Entry 8U0N (X-ray diffraction, 2.50 A resolution); this record covers chains A and B.

[Chain A (and B)]
Name: Isopentenyl phosphate kinase
Source organism: Thermococcus paralvinellae
Notes: chain B of this document is another copy of the same molecule, construct and numbering; everything in this record applies to it too
Reference sequence: W0I5G2 (W0I5G2_9EURY); residue numbers follow UniProt; this construct covers 1-266
Chain sequence (286 residues; row label = number of the first residue in the row; numbers below 1 keep their minus sign (Met-19 is residue -19)):
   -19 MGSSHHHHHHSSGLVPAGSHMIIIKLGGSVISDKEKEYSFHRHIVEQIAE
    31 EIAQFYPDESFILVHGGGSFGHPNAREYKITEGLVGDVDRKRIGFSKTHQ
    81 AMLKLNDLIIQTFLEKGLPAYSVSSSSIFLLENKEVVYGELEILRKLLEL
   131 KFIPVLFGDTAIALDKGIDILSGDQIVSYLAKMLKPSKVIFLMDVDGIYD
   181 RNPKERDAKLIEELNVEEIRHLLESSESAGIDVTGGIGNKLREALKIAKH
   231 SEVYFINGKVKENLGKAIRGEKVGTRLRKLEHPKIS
Disordered / not traced: -19 to -1, 14-19, 206-216, 262-266 (chain B: -19 to -1, 13-19, 49-51, 206-216, 262-266)
Construct notes: expression tag (-19 to 0)
Residues lining bound ligands:
  - ADP (adenosine-5'-diphosphate): Lys5, Gly7, Gly8, Ser9, Met173, Val175, Gly177, Ile178, Tyr179, Asp180, Arg181, Asn182, Pro183, Leu202, Ile217, Lys220
  - 2-cyclopentylideneethyl dihydrogen phosphate (U69): Lys5, Gly8, His45, Gly46, Gly47, Gly51, His52, Ala55, Thr78, Met82, Gly138, Asp139, Ile150, Leu151, Ser152, Gly153, Asp154

[How chain A and chain B interact]
Residue-residue contacts (81; chain A residue first):
  Tyr36(A) with Arg72(B)
  Arg72(A) with Tyr36(B); Pro99(B); Leu130(B), hydrogen bond (side chain-backbone); Lys131(B); Phe132(B)
  Ile73(A) with Leu94(B), hydrophobic; Gly97(B); Leu98(B)
  Phe75(A) with Tyr101(B), hydrophobic; Phe132(B), hydrophobic
  Ser76(A) with Ile90(B); Leu94(B); Ala100(B), hydrogen bond (side chain-backbone)
  Lys77(A) with Gln91(B); Leu94(B)
  His79(A) with Tyr101(B), hydrogen bond; Ser102(B)
  Gln80(A) with Asp87(B), hydrogen bond; Ile90(B); Gln91(B); Ser102(B)
  Leu83(A) with Ser102(B)
  Asp87(A) with Gln80(B), hydrogen bond
  Ile90(A) with Ser76(B); Gln80(B)
  Gln91(A) with Gln80(B)
  Leu94(A) with Ile73(B), hydrophobic; Ser76(B); Lys77(B)
  Gly97(A) with Ile73(B)
  Leu98(A) with Ile73(B)
  Pro99(A) with Arg72(B)
  Ala100(A) with Ser76(B), hydrogen bond (backbone-side chain)
  Tyr101(A) with Phe75(B), hydrophobic; Ser76(B); His79(B); Ser106(B), hydrogen bond; Thr140(B), hydrogen bond
  Ser102(A) with His79(B); Gln80(B)
  Val103(A) with Ser107(B)
  Ser104(A) with Ser104(B); Ser107(B), hydrogen bond (backbone-side chain)
  Ser106(A) with Tyr101(B), hydrogen bond; Ile123(B)
  Ser107(A) with Val103(B); Ser104(B), hydrogen bond (side chain-backbone); Ile108(B); Ile123(B)
  Ile108(A) with Ser107(B); Ile123(B)
  Phe109(A) with Ile123(B)
  Leu110(A) with Ile123(B), hydrophobic; Lys126(B)
  Tyr118(A) with Glu120(B), hydrogen bond; Glu122(B)
  Glu120(A) with Tyr118(B), hydrogen bond; Glu120(B)
  Glu122(A) with Tyr118(B)
  Ile123(A) with Ser106(B); Ser107(B); Ile108(B); Phe109(B); Leu110(B), hydrophobic; Tyr118(B), hydrophobic
  Lys126(A) with Leu110(B); Ile142(B); Leu144(B)
  Leu127(A) with Ile142(B), hydrophobic
  Leu130(A) with Arg72(B), hydrogen bond (backbone-side chain); Ile142(B), hydrophobic; Gly147(B)
  Lys131(A) with Arg72(B)
  Phe132(A) with Arg72(B); Phe75(B), hydrophobic
  Thr140(A) with Tyr101(B), hydrogen bond
  Ile142(A) with Lys126(B); Leu130(B), hydrophobic
  Leu144(A) with Lys126(B)
  Gly147(A) with Leu130(B)
Interface residues without a listed pair, chain A (42 interface residues in all): Leu64, Asp139, Ile148
Interface residues without a listed pair, chain B (43 interface residues in all): Leu64, Leu83, Asn86, Leu127, Asp139, Ile148

[Overview]
The interface between chain A and chain B involves 42 residues on one side and 43 on the other, with 15
hydrogen bonds. Polar contacts include Arg72(A)-Leu130(B), Ser76(A)-Ala100(B) and His79(A)-Tyr101(B). Chain A
binds ADP and 2-cyclopentylideneethyl dihydrogen phosphate.
Both chains are Isopentenyl phosphate kinase (Thermococcus paralvinellae). Entry 8U0N (Crystal structure of
isopentenyl phosphate kinase from Thermococcus paralvinellae bound to 2-cyclopentylideneethyl monophosphate
and ADP) was determined by X-ray diffraction together with 8U0K and 8U0L from the same study.
